Entry 7AIC (electron microscopy, 5.00 A resolution (low resolution: residue-level contacts below are approximate; hydrogen-bond / salt-bridge calls are withheld)); this record covers chains A and C of the 5 polymer chains in the assembly.

[Chain A]
Molecule: DNA mismatch repair protein MutS
Organism: Escherichia coli (strain K12)
Reference sequence: P23909 (MUTS_ECOLI); numbering as in UniProt (aligned over 1-853)
Sequence (853 residues; numbered 1 to 853; the number before each row is that of its first residue):
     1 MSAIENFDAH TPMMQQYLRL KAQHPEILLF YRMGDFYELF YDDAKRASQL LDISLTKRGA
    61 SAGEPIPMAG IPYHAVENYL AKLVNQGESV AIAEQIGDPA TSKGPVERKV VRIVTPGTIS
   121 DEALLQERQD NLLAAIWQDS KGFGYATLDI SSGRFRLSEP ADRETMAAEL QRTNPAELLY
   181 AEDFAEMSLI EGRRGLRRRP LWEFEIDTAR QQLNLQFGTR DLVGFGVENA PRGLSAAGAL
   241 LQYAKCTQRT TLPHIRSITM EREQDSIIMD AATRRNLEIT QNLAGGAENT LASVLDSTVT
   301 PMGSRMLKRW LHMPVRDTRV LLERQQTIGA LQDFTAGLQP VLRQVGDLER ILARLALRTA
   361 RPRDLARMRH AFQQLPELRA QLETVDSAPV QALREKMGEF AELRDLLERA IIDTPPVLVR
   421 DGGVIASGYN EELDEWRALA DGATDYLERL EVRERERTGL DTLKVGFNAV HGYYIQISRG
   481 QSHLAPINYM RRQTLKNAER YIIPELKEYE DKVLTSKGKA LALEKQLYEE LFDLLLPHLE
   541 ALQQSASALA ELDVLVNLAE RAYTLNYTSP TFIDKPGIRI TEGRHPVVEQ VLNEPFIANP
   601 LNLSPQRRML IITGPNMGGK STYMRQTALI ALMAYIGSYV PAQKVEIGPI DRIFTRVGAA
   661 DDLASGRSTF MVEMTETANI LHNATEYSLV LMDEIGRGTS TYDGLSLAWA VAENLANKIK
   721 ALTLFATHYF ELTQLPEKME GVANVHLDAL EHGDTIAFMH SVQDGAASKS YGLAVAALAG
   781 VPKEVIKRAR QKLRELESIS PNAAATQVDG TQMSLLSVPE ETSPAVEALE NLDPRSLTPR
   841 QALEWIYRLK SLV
Not modelled in the structure: 1-127, 660-671, 801-853
Sequence notes: engineered mutation Ala93 (Cys in P23909), Ser235 (Cys in P23909), Ala239 (Cys in P23909), Cys246 (Asp in P23909), Ser297 (Cys in P23909), Ser569 (Cys in P23909), Val711 (Cys in P23909), Arg835 (Asp in P23909)
Curated features (UniProtKB/Swiss-Prot):
  - binding site (ATP): Gly614 to Ser621
Small-molecule neighbours: AMP-PNP (ANP; phosphoaminophosphonic acid-adenylate ester): Leu592, Glu594, Pro595, Phe596, Ile597, Asn599, Pro615, Asn616, Met617, Gly618, Gly619, Lys620, Ser621, Thr622, Arg625, His728, His760

[Chain C]
Molecule: DNA mismatch repair protein MutL
Organism: Escherichia coli (strain K12)
Reference sequence: P23367 (MUTL_ECOLI); residues 1-331 here = UniProt positions 1-331
Sequence (351 residues; numbered -19 to 331; the number before each row is that of its first residue; numbers below 1 keep their minus sign (Met-19 is residue -19)):
   -19 MGSSHHHHHH SSGLVPRGSH MPIQVLPPQL ANQIAAGEVV ERPASVVKEL VENSLDAGAT
    41 RIDIDIERGG AKLIRIRDNG SGIKKDELAL ALARHATSKI ASLDDLEAII SLGFRGEALA
   101 SISSVSRLTL TSRTAEQQEA WQAYAEGRDM CVTVKPAAHP VGTTLEVLDL FYNTPARRKF
   161 LRTEKTEFNH IDEIIRRIAL ARFDVTINLS HNGKIVRQYR AVPEGGQKER RLGAILGTAF
   221 LEQALAIEWQ HGDLTLRGWV ADPNHTTPAL AEIQYFYVNG RMMRDRLINH AIRQAYEDKL
   281 GADQQPAFVL YLEIDPHQVD VNVHPAKHEV RFHQSRLVHD FIYQGVLSVL Q
Not modelled in the structure: -19 to 19, 74-94, 126-131, 295-314
Sequence notes: initiating methionine (-19); expression tag (-18 to 0); engineered mutation Ser61 (Cys in P23367), Cys131 (Asn in P23367), Leu216 (Cys in P23367), Phe256 (Cys in P23367), Tyr276 (Cys in P23367)

[Chain A / chain C interface]
Contacting residue pairs - 24 pairs, chain A then chain C:
  Gln332(A) - Arg200(C)
  Gln332(A) - Arg210(C)
  Asp333(A) - Arg210(C)
  Tyr563(A) - Gln198(C)
  Tyr563(A) - Arg200(C)
  Tyr563(A) - Arg210(C)
  Thr564(A) - Gln198(C)
  Asn566(A) - Arg200(C)
  Asn593(A) - Arg55(C)
  Asn593(A) - Arg57(C)
  Glu594(A) - Ala138(C)
  Pro595(A) - Arg57(C)
  Pro595(A) - His139(C)
  Ile597(A) - His139(C)
  Ile597(A) - Pro140(C)
  Leu750(A) - Glu119(C)
  His752(A) - Glu119(C)
  His752(A) - Pro136(C)
  Thr755(A) - Pro136(C)
  Ala757(A) - Glu119(C)
  Ala757(A) - Pro136(C)
  Ala757(A) - Ala137(C)
  Phe758(A) - Ala138(C)
  Met759(A) - Arg113(C)
Other interface residues (no listed pair), chain A (16 interface residues in all): His760
Other interface residues (no listed pair), chain C (17 interface residues in all): Asp45, Gln118, Trp121, Lys135, Ile195

[Summary]
16 residues of chain A face 17 of chain C across their interface. Chain A binds AMP-PNP. Curated annotation
(UniProt) lists 8 ATP-binding residues on chain A.
Chain A is DNA mismatch repair protein MutS and chain C is DNA mismatch repair protein MutL, both from
Escherichia coli (strain K12); the structure, MutS-MutL in clamp state (kinked clamp domain), was determined
by electron microscopy, deposited together with 7AI5, 7AI6, 7AI7 and 7AIB.
